8ASD - chains A and T of the 5 polymer chains in the assembly; structure by electron microscopy, 2.60 A resolution.

Chain A:
Name: RNA-directed RNA polymerase
Source organism: SFTS virus AH12
Notes: EC 2.7.7.48
UniProtKB: U3GU88 (U3GU88_SFTS); residues 1-2084 here = UniProt positions 1-2084
Amino-acid sequence (2084 residues; numbered 1 to 2084; the number before each row is that of its first residue):
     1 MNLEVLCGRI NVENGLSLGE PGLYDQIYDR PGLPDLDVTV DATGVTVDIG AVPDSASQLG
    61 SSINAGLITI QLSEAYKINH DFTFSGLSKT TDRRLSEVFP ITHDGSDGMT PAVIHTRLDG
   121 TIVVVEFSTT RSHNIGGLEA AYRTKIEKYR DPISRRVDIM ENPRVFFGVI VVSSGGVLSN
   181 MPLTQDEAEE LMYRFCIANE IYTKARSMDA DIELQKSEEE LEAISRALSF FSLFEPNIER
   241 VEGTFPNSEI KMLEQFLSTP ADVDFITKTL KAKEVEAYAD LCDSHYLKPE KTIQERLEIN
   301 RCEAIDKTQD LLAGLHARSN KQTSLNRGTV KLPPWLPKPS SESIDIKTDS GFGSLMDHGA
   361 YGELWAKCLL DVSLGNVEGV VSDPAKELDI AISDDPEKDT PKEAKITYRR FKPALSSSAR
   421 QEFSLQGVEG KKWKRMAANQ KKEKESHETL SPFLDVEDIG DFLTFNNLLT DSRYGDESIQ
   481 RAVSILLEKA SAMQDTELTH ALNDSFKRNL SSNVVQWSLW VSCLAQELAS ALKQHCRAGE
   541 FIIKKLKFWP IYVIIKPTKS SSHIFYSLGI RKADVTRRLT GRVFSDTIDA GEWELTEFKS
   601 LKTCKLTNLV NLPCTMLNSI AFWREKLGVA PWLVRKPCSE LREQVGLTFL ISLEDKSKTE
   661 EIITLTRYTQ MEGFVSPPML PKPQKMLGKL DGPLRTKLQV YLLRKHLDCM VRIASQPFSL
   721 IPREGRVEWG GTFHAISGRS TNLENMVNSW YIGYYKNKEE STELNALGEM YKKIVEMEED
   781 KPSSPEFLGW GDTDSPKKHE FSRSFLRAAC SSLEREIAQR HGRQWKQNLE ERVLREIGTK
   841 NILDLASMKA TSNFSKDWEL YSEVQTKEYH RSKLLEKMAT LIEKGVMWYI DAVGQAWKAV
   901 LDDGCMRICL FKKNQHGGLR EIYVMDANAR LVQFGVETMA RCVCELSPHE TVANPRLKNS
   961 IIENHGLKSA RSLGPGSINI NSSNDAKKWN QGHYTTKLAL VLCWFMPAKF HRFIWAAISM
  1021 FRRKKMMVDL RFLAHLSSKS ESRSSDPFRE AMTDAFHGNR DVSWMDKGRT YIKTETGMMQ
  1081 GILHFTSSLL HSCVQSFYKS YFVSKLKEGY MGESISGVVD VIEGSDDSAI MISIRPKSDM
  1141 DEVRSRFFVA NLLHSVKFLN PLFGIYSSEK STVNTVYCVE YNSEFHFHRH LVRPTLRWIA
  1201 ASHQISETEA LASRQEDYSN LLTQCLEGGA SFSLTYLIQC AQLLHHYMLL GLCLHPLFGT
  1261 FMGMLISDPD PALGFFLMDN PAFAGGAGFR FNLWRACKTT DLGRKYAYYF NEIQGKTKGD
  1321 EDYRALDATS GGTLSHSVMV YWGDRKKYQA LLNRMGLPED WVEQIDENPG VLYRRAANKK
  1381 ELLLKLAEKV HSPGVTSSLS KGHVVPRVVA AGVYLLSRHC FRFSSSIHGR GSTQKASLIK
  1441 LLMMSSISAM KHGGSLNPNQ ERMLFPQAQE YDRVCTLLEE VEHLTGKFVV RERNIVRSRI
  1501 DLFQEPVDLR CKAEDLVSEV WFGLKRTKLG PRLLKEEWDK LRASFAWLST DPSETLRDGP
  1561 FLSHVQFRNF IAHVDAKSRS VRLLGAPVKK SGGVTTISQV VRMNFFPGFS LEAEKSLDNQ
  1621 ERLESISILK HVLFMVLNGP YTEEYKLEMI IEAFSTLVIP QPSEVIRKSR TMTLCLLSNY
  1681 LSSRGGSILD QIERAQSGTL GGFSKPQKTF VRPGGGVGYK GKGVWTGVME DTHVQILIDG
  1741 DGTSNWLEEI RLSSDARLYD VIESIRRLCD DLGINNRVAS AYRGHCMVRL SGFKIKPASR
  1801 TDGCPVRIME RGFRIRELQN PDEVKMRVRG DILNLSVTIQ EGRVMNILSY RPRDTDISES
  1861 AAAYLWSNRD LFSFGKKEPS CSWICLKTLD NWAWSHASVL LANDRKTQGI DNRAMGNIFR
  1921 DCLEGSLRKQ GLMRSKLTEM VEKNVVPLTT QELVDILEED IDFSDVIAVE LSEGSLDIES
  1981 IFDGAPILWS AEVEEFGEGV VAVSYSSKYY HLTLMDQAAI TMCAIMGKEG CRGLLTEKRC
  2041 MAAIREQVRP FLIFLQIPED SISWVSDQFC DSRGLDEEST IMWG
Not modelled in the structure: 1589-1593, 1613-1624, 1810-1823, 1858-2084
Differences from the reference sequence: engineered mutation Ala112 (Asp in U3GU88)
Metal / ion sites: Mg2+ site 1: Glu126 (shared with 1 residue of chain E); Mg2+ site 2: Asp985, Asp1126, Asp1127 (together with 2KH) (shared with 1 residue of chain G); Mg2+ site 3: Asp985, Ala986, Asp1126 (together with 2KH)
Small-molecule neighbours: 2KH (5'-O-[(S)-hydroxy{[(S)-hydroxy(phosphonooxy)phosphoryl]amino}phosphoryl]uridine): Lys913, Arg920, Asp985, Ala986, Lys987, Lys988, Trp989, Asn990, Met1078, Gln1080, Gly1081, Ser1125, Asp1126, Ser1168, Lys1170
From the paper describing this entry:
  - conformationally variable residues (domain motion, loop rearrangement, side-chain flip): Asn134 to Ile159, Arg1197, Thr1333 to Val1340
  - binding site for the 26-nt RNA strand (chain T): Lys405, Tyr408, Arg410, Glu527, Lys533, Gln534, Lys544, Leu1254, Pro1256, Tyr1341, Val1413, Tyr1414, Arg1418, His1573
  - binding site for the 20-nt RNA strand: Tyr76, Thr110, Glu126, Thr129, Arg131, Ser132, Tyr149, Arg832, Arg1532
  - Mg2+ coordination: Glu126
  - specificity-determining residues: Tyr76

Chain T:
Molecule: 26-nt RNA strand
Sequence (26 nucleotides; each row starts with the number of its first residue):
     1 AAAAAAGAUC UGGGCGGUCU UUGUGU
Not modelled in the structure: 1-3, 16-21

How chain A and chain T interact:
Pairs across the interface - 87 pairs, chain A then chain T:
  Val381(A) with U26(T), base contact
  Ser382(A) with U26(T), phosphate contact
  Asp383(A) with U26(T), hydrogen bond to the phosphate
  Lys386(A) with U26(T), hydrogen bond to the base
  Glu387(A) with G25(T), sugar contact; U26(T), sugar contact
  Ile390(A) with U26(T), phosphate contact
  Pro401(A) with U26(T), phosphate contact
  Ala404(A) with U26(T), sugar contact
  Lys405(A) with U22(T), base contact; U24(T), salt bridge to the phosphate; G25(T), phosphate contact
  Ile406(A) with U22(T), base contact
  Tyr408(A) with G25(T), base contact; U26(T), phosphate contact
  Arg410(A) with U22(T), hydrogen bond to the base
  Glu527(A) with G25(T), hydrogen bond to the base
  Ser530(A) with U24(T), hydrogen bond to the base
  Lys533(A) with U22(T), base contact; G23(T), salt bridge to the phosphate; U24(T), base contact
  Gln534(A) with U22(T), base contact; U24(T), hydrogen bond to the base; G25(T), hydrogen bond to the base
  Lys544(A) with G25(T), hydrogen bond to the base
  Lys849(A) with A6(T), phosphate contact; G7(T), phosphate contact
  Ala850(A) with A5(T), phosphate contact; A6(T), hydrogen bond to the phosphate
  Arg871(A) with A4(T), phosphate contact; A5(T), salt bridge to the phosphate
  Lys873(A) with A5(T), base contact
  Phe911(A) with A5(T), sugar contact; A6(T), base contact
  Lys913(A) with A6(T), base contact
  Ile922(A) with A6(T), base contact
  Tyr923(A) with A6(T), hydrogen bond to the sugar
  Val924(A) with A6(T), sugar contact
  Arg930(A) with G7(T), salt bridge to the phosphate; A8(T), salt bridge to the phosphate
  Gln933(A) with G7(T), sugar contact
  Arg941(A) with A8(T), phosphate contact; U9(T), salt bridge to the phosphate
  Val952(A) with A8(T), sugar contact; U9(T), sugar contact
  Pro955(A) with U9(T), phosphate contact; C10(T), phosphate contact
  Gln1080(A) with A6(T), base contact
  Gly1081(A) with G7(T), hydrogen bond to the sugar
  Ile1082(A) with A6(T), sugar contact; G7(T), sugar contact
  His1084(A) with G7(T), base contact; A8(T), sugar contact
  Phe1085(A) with A8(T), sugar contact
  Glu1216(A) with G14(T), sugar contact
  Asn1220(A) with G12(T), hydrogen bond to the sugar; G13(T), hydrogen bond to the sugar
  Glu1227(A) with U11(T), sugar contact
  Leu1254(A) with G25(T), hydrogen bond to the base
  Pro1256(A) with G25(T), sugar contact
  Arg1290(A) with G14(T), salt bridge to the phosphate
  His1336(A) with G14(T), phosphate contact
  Val1340(A) with G23(T), base contact
  Tyr1341(A) with G23(T), hydrogen bond to the base
  Trp1342(A) with G23(T), base contact
  Gly1402(A) with A4(T), base contact; A5(T), hydrogen bond to the base
  His1403(A) with A4(T), hydrogen bond to the base
  Arg1407(A) with G23(T), salt bridge to the phosphate
  Ala1410(A) with U24(T), base contact
  Val1413(A) with U24(T), sugar contact; G25(T), base contact
  Tyr1414(A) with G23(T), hydrogen bond to the base; U24(T), sugar contact
  Arg1418(A) with G23(T), sugar contact; U24(T), salt bridge to the phosphate; G25(T), salt bridge to the phosphate
  Cys1420(A) with G23(T), base contact
  Lys1435(A) with G23(T), base contact
  His1573(A) with C15(T), base contact
  Lys1577(A) with G13(T), salt bridge to the phosphate; G14(T), salt bridge to the phosphate
  Arg1579(A) with G12(T), phosphate contact; G13(T), salt bridge to the phosphate
  Ser1580(A) with G12(T), phosphate contact
  Arg1582(A) with U11(T), hydrogen bond to the phosphate; G12(T), salt bridge to the phosphate
Other interface residues (no listed pair), chain A (74 interface residues in all): Ile344, Gly379, His535, Glu759, Met925, Phe934, Glu937, His1255, Gly1332, Thr1333, Pro1393, Lys1401, His1419, Asn1569

Summary:
74 residues of chain A face 17 of chain T across their interface, with 19 hydrogen bonds and 14 salt bridges.
Polar contacts include Lys386(A)-U26(T), Arg410(A)-U22(T) and Glu527(A)-G25(T). From the paper: a binding site
for the 26-nt RNA strand (chain T) at Lys405(A), Tyr408(A) and Arg410(A) among others; a binding site for the
20-nt RNA strand at Tyr76(A), Thr110(A) and Glu126(A) among others.
Chain A is RNA-directed RNA polymerase (SFTS virus AH12) and chain T is a 26-nt RNA strand; the structure,
Structure of the SFTSV L protein stalled at late elongation [LATE-ELONGATION], was determined by electron
microscopy (same publication as 8AS6, 8AS7, 8ASB and 8ASG).
